PDB entry 6C4J | X-ray diffraction, 2.53 A resolution | chains B and F of the 6 polymer chains in the assembly

Chain B (and F):
Molecule: UDP-glucose 6-dehydrogenase
Source organism: Homo sapiens
Notes: EC 1.1.1.22; chain F of this document is another copy of the same molecule, construct and numbering; everything in this record applies to it too
Reference sequence: O60701 (UGDH_HUMAN); numbering as in UniProt (aligned over 1-494)
Sequence (494 residues; each row starts with the number of its first residue):
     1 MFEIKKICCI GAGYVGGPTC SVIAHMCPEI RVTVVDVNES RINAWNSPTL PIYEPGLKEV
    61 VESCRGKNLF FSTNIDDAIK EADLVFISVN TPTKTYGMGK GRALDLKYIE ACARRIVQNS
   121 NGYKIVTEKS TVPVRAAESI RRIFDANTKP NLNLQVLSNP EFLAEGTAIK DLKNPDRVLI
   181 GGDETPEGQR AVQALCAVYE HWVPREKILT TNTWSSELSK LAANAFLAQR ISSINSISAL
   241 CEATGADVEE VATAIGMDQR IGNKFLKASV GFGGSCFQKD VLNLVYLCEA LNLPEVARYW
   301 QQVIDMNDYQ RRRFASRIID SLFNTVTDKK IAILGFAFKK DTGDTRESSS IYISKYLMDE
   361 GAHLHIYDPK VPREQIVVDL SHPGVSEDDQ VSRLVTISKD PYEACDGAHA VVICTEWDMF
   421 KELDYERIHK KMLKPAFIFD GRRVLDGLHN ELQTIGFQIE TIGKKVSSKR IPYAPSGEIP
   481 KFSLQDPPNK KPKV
Disordered / not traced: 383-388, 467-494
Construct notes: engineered mutation Leu104 (Ala in O60701)
Ligand contacts:
  - NAD (nicotinamide-adenine-dinucleotide): Ile10, Gly11, Ala12, Gly13, Tyr14, Val15, Asp36, Val37, Asn38, Arg41, Ile75, Ser88, Val89, Asn90, Thr91, Tyr108, Ala111, Cys112, Lys129, Ser130, Thr131, Glu161, Leu163, Glu165, Lys220, Ser275, Cys276, Lys279
  - uridine-5'-diphosphate-glucose (UPG): Glu161, Phe162, Leu163, Ala164, Glu165, Lys220, Asn224, Leu227, Ile231, Phe265, Leu266, Lys267, Ser269, Phe272, Gly273, Gly274, Cys276, Phe277, Asp280, Phe338, Lys339, Glu416, Arg442

Interface between chain B and chain F:
Contacting residue pairs - 27 pairs, chain B then chain F:
  Arg312(B) - Met98(F)
  Ser316(B) - Met98(F)  hydrogen bond
  Phe323(B) - Leu106(F)
  Phe323(B) - Glu110(F)
  Phe323(B) - Ser139(F)
  Phe323(B) - Arg142(F)
  Phe323(B) - Ile143(F)  hydrophobic
  Thr325(B) - Asp105(F)
  Thr325(B) - Lys107(F)
  Thr325(B) - Glu110(F)
  Thr327(B) - Tyr96(F)  hydrogen bond
  Thr327(B) - Lys107(F)
  Lys329(B) - Glu110(F)  salt bridge
  Tyr356(B) - Met98(F)  hydrophobic
  Asp359(B) - Tyr96(F)
  Asp359(B) - Gly97(F)
  Glu360(B) - Lys94(F)  salt bridge
  Glu360(B) - Tyr96(F)
  Glu360(B) - Gly97(F)
  Glu360(B) - Met98(F)  hydrogen bond (side chain-backbone)
  His409(B) - Arg114(F)  hydrogen bond
  Lys434(B) - Arg114(F)  hydrogen bond (backbone-side chain)
  Lys434(B) - Ala146(F)
  Lys434(B) - Asn147(F)  hydrogen bond (backbone-side chain)
  Pro435(B) - Arg142(F)
  Pro435(B) - Ala146(F)
  Gln458(B) - Arg142(F)  hydrogen bond
Also at the interface, not in a pair above, chain B (18 interface residues in all): Ala315, Ile319, Leu322, Asn324, Phe437

Summary:
18 residues of chain B and 14 residues of chain F are in contact, with 7 hydrogen bonds and 2 salt bridges.
Among the polar pairs are Lys329(B)-Glu110(F), Glu360(B)-Lys94(F) and Ser316(B)-Met98(F). Ligands of chain B:
NAD and uridine-5'-diphosphate-glucose.
Chain B and chain F are both UDP-glucose 6-dehydrogenase (Homo sapiens); the structure, Ligand bound full
length hUGDH with A104L substitution, was determined by X-ray diffraction (same publication as 6C4K).
